6UBP - chain A; structure by X-ray diffraction, 2.95 A resolution.

== Chain A ==
Molecule: Indoleamine 2,3-dioxygenase 1
From: Homo sapiens
Notes: EC 1.13.11.52
UniProt: P14902 (I23O1_HUMAN); residues 12-403 here = UniProt positions 12-403
Amino-acid sequence (425 residues; numbered 11 to 435; the number before each row is that of its first residue):
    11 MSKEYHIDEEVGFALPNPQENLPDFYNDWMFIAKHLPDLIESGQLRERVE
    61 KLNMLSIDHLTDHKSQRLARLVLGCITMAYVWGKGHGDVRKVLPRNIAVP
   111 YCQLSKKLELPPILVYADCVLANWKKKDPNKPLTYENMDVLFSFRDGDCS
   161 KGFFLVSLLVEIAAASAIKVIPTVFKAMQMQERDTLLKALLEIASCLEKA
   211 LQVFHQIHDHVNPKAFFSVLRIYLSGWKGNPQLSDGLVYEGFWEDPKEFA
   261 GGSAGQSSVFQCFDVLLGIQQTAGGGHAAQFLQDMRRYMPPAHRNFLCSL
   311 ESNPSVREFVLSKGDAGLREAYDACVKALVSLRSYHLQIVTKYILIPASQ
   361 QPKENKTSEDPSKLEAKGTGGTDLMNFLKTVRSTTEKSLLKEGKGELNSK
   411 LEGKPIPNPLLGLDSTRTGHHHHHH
Unresolved in the structure: 11, 363-378, 404-435
Sequence notes: initiating methionine (11); expression tag (404-435)
Ion coordination: heme Fe near His346 (its only coordinating residue here)
Residues lining bound ligands:
  - heme (HEM): Tyr126, Phe163, Ser167, Val170, Phe214, Ile217, Phe226, Ser263, Ala264, Gly265, Ser267, Phe270, Phe291, Leu292, Arg343, His346, Ile349, Val350, Tyr353, Ile354, Leu384, Phe387, Leu388, Val391
  - tryptophan (TRP): Phe163, Phe226, Leu234, Ser235, Gly236, Ala260, Gly261, Gly262, Ser263
Swiss-Prot annotation at these positions:
  - binding site (heme b): His346
What the authors report for this chain:
  - binding site for carbon monoxide: Arg231
  - conformationally variable residues (side-chain flip): Arg231

== Summary ==
Bound to chain A: heme and tryptophan. UniProt lists heme b-binding residue His346. The paper reports a
binding site for carbon monoxide at Arg231; conformational variability at Arg231.
Chain A is Indoleamine 2,3-dioxygenase 1 (Homo sapiens); the structure, Crystal structure of a photochemical
intermediate of human indoleamine 2,3-dioxygenase 1 in complex with carbon monoxide ..., was determined by
X-ray diffraction, deposited together with 6UD5.
